PDB entry 6XQT | X-ray diffraction, 2.30 A resolution | chains A and B

# Chain A (and B)
Protein: 3C-like proteinase
Source organism: Severe acute respiratory syndrome coronavirus 2
Notes: EC 3.4.22.69; chain B of this document is another copy of the same molecule, construct and numbering; everything in this record applies to it too
UniProtKB: P0DTD1 (R1AB_SARS2); residues 1-306 here correspond to UniProt positions 3264-3569 (UniProt number = residue number + 3263)
Chain sequence (306 residues; each row starts with the number of its first residue):
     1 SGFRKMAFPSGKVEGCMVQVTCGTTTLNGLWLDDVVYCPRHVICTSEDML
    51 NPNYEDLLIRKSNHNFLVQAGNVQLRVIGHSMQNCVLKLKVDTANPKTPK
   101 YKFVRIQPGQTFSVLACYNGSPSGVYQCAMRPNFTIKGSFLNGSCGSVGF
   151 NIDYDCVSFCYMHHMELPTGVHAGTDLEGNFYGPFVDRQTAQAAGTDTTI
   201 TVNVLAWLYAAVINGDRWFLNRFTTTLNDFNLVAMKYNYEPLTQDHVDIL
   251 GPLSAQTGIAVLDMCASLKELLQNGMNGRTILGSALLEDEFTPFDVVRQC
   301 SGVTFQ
Swiss-Prot annotation at these positions:
  - active site: His41 (For 3CL-PRO activity), Cys145 (Nucleophile)
  - site: Gln306 (Cleavage)
  - cross-link (Glycyl lysine isopeptide (Lys-Gly)): Lys5 (interchain with G-Cter in ubiquitin), Lys90 (interchain with G-Cter in ubiquitin)
Glycans and other covalent adducts: Narlaprevir, bound form (NNA) linked to Cys145
Ligand contacts: Narlaprevir, bound form (NNA; (1R,2S,5S)-3-[N-({1-[(tert-butylsulfonyl)methyl]cyclohexyl}carbamoyl)-3-methyl-L-valyl]-N-{(1S)-1-[(1R)-2-(cyclopropylamino)-1-hydroxy-2-oxoethyl]pentyl}-6,6-dimethyl-3-azabicyclo[3.1.0]hexane-2-carboxamide): Thr25, Thr26, Leu27, His41, Met49, Tyr54, Phe140, Leu141, Asn142, Gly143, Ser144, His163, His164, Met165, Glu166, Leu167, Pro168, Phe185, Val186, Asp187, Arg188, Gln189, Thr190, Ala191, Gln192
What the authors report for this chain:
  - binding site for Narlaprevir, bound form: His41, Cys145, His164, Glu166
  - conformationally variable residues (loop rearrangement, side-chain flip): Gln189 to Ala194

# Chain A / chain B interface
Residue-residue contacts (94):
  Ser1(A) - Gly138(B)
  Ser1(A) - Ser139(B)
  Ser1(A) - Phe140(B)  hydrogen bond (backbone-backbone)
  Ser1(A) - Glu166(B)  hydrogen bond (backbone-side chain)
  Ser1(A) - His172(B)  hydrogen bond (backbone-side chain)
  Gly2(A) - Gly138(B)
  Gly2(A) - Ser139(B)  hydrogen bond (backbone-side chain)
  Phe3(A) - Gly138(B)
  Arg4(A) - Lys5(B)
  Arg4(A) - Tyr126(B)
  Arg4(A) - Gln127(B)  hydrogen bond (side chain-backbone)
  Arg4(A) - Cys128(B)
  Arg4(A) - Lys137(B)  hydrogen bond (side chain-backbone)
  Arg4(A) - Glu290(B)  salt bridge
  Lys5(A) - Arg4(B)
  Lys5(A) - Tyr126(B)
  Met6(A) - Ser123(B)
  Met6(A) - Gly124(B)
  Met6(A) - Val125(B)
  Met6(A) - Tyr126(B)  hydrophobic
  Ala7(A) - Gly124(B)
  Ala7(A) - Val125(B)  hydrogen bond (backbone-backbone)
  Phe8(A) - Val125(B)
  Pro9(A) - Ser10(B)
  Pro9(A) - Glu14(B)
  Pro9(A) - Pro122(B)  hydrophobic
  Pro9(A) - Ser123(B)
  Pro9(A) - Gly124(B)
  Ser10(A) - Pro9(B)
  Ser10(A) - Ser10(B)  hydrogen bond (side chain-backbone)
  Ser10(A) - Glu14(B)  hydrogen bond (backbone-side chain)
  Gly11(A) - Gly11(B)
  Gly11(A) - Glu14(B)  hydrogen bond (backbone-side chain)
  Glu14(A) - Pro9(B)
  Glu14(A) - Ser10(B)
  Glu14(A) - Gly11(B)  hydrogen bond (side chain-backbone)
  Tyr118(A) - Thr304(B)
  Ser121(A) - Thr304(B)
  Ser121(A) - Phe305(B)  hydrogen bond (side chain-backbone)
  Ser121(A) - Gln306(B)
  Pro122(A) - Pro9(B)  hydrophobic
  Pro122(A) - Thr304(B)
  Pro122(A) - Phe305(B)  hydrogen bond (backbone-backbone)
  Pro122(A) - Gln306(B)
  Ser123(A) - Pro9(B)
  Ser123(A) - Val303(B)  hydrogen bond (side chain-backbone)
  Ser123(A) - Thr304(B)
  Gly124(A) - Met6(B)
  Gly124(A) - Ala7(B)
  Val125(A) - Met6(B)
  Val125(A) - Ala7(B)  hydrogen bond (backbone-backbone)
  Val125(A) - Phe8(B)
  Val125(A) - Val125(B)  hydrophobic
  Tyr126(A) - Arg4(B)
  Tyr126(A) - Lys5(B)
  Tyr126(A) - Met6(B)  hydrophobic
  Gln127(A) - Arg4(B)
  Cys128(A) - Arg4(B)
  Lys137(A) - Arg4(B)  hydrogen bond (backbone-side chain)
  Gly138(A) - Ser1(B)
  Gly138(A) - Gly2(B)
  Ser139(A) - Ser1(B)
  Ser139(A) - Gly2(B)
  Ser139(A) - Met6(B)
  Ser139(A) - Gln299(B)  hydrogen bond
  Phe140(A) - Ser1(B)  hydrogen bond (backbone-backbone)
  Leu141(A) - Gln299(B)
  Leu141(A) - Cys300(B)
  Leu141(A) - Ser301(B)
  Leu141(A) - Gly302(B)
  Glu166(A) - Ser1(B)  hydrogen bond (side chain-backbone)
  Gly170(A) - Ser1(B)
  His172(A) - Ser1(B)  hydrogen bond (side chain-backbone)
  Thr280(A) - Leu286(B)
  Gly283(A) - Leu286(B)
  Ala285(A) - Ala285(B)  hydrophobic
  Ala285(A) - Leu286(B)
  Leu286(A) - Thr280(B)
  Leu286(A) - Gly283(B)
  Leu286(A) - Ala285(B)
  Glu290(A) - Arg4(B)  salt bridge
  Gln299(A) - Ser139(B)  hydrogen bond
  Gln299(A) - Leu141(B)
  Cys300(A) - Leu141(B)
  Ser301(A) - Leu141(B)
  Gly302(A) - Leu141(B)
  Val303(A) - Ser123(B)  hydrogen bond (backbone-side chain)
  Thr304(A) - Ser121(B)  hydrogen bond (side chain-backbone)
  Thr304(A) - Pro122(B)  hydrogen bond (side chain-backbone)
  Thr304(A) - Ser123(B)
  Phe305(A) - Ser121(B)  hydrogen bond (backbone-side chain)
  Phe305(A) - Pro122(B)
  Gln306(A) - Ser121(B)
  Gln306(A) - Pro122(B)
Other interface residues (no listed pair), chain A (43 interface residues in all): Ser284
Other interface residues (no listed pair), chain B (43 interface residues in all): Phe3, Tyr118, Gly170, Ser284

# In short
Chain A and chain B each contribute 43 residues to their interface; the contacts include 25 hydrogen bonds and
2 salt bridges. Polar contacts include Arg4(A)-Glu290(B), Ser1(A)-Glu166(B) and Ser1(A)-His172(B). From the
paper: a binding site for Narlaprevir, bound form at His41(A), Cys145(A) and His164(A) among others;
conformational variability at Gln189(A).
Both chains are 3C-like proteinase (Severe acute respiratory syndrome coronavirus 2). Entry 6XQT
(Room-temperature X-ray Crystal structure of SARS-CoV-2 main protease in complex with Narlaprevir) was
determined by X-ray diffraction, deposited together with 6XQS, 6XQU and 6XCH.
